Entry 8SR2 (electron microscopy, 2.36 A resolution); this record covers chains E and F of the 9 polymer chains in the assembly.

# Chain E
Name: Particulate methane monooxygenase alpha subunit
Source organism: Methylococcus capsulatus str. Bath
Notes: EC 1.14.18.3
UniProtKB: G1UBD1 (PMOB_METCA); residues 1-414 here = UniProt positions 1-414
Chain sequence (414 residues; each row starts with the number of its first residue):
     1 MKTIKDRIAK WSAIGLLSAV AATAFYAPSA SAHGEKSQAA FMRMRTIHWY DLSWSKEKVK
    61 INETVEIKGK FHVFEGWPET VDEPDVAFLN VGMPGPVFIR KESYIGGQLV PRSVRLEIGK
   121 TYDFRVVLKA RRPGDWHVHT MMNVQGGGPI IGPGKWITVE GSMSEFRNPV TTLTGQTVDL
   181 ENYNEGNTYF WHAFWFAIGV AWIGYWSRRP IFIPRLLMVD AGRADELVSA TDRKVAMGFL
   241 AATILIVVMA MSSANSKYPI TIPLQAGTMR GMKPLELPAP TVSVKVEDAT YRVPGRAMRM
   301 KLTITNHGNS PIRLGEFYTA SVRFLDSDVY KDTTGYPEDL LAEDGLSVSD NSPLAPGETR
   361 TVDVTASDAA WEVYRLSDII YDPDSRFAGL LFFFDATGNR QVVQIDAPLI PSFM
Unresolved in the structure: 1-32
Ion coordination: Cu ion site 1: His33, His137, His139; Cu ion site 2: His48, His72
Residues lining bound ligands: diundecyl phosphatidyl choline (PLC): Ile244, Val248, Met251, Asn255, Thr261
Swiss-Prot annotation at these positions:
  - binding site (Cu cation): His33, His48, His72, His137, His139

# Chain F
Name: Particulate methane monooxygenase beta subunit
Source organism: Methylococcus capsulatus str. Bath
Notes: EC 1.14.18.3
UniProtKB: Q607G3 (PMOA_METCA); residues 1-247 here = UniProt positions 1-247
Chain sequence (247 residues; numbered 1 to 247; the number before each row is that of its first residue):
     1 MSAAQSAVRS HAEAVQVSRT IDWMALFVVF FVIVGSYHIH AMLTMGDWDF WSDWKDRRLW
    61 VTVTPIVLVT FPAAVQSYLW ERYRLPWGAT VCVLGLLLGE WINRYFNFWG WTYFPINFVF
   121 PASLVPGAII LDTVLMLSGS YLFTAIVGAM GWGLIFYPGN WPIIAPLHVP VEYNGMLMSI
   181 ADIQGYNYVR TGTPEYIRMV EKGTLRTFGK DVAPVSAFFS AFMSILIYFM WHFIGRWFSN
   241 ERFLQST
Unresolved in the structure: 1-6
Residues lining bound ligands:
  - 1,2-didecanoyl-sn-glycero-3-phosphocholine (P1O), molecule 1: Ser138, Gly139, Ser140, Phe143
  - 1,2-didecanoyl-sn-glycero-3-phosphocholine (P1O), molecule 2: Ser140, Leu142, Phe143, Ile146
  - 1,2-didecanoyl-sn-glycero-3-phosphocholine (P1O), molecule 3: Tyr141, Leu142, Phe229, His232, Phe233, Arg236
  - 1,2-didecanoyl-sn-glycero-3-phosphocholine (P1O), molecule 4: Trp237, Arg242, Phe243, Leu244, Ser246, Thr247
  - diundecyl phosphatidyl choline (PLC), molecule 1: Thr44, Val67, Met199, Met223
  - diundecyl phosphatidyl choline (PLC), molecule 2: Arg57, Ile130, Gly151, Leu154, Ile155, Tyr157, Pro158, Trp161, Ala213, Pro214, Ala217, Phe218
  - diundecyl phosphatidyl choline (PLC), molecule 3: Leu59, Val63, Ile66, Val67, Met199, Thr204, Phe219, Met223, Ile227
  - diundecyl phosphatidyl choline (PLC), molecule 4: Met150, Gly209, Lys210, Asp211, Pro214, Val215, Phe218

# Interface between chain E and chain F
Contacting residue pairs (177; chain E residue first):
  Val86(E) - Tyr196(F)  hydrophobic
  Phe88(E) - Pro194(F)  hydrophobic
  Phe88(E) - Glu195(F)
  Phe88(E) - Tyr196(F)  hydrophobic
  Asn90(E) - Val189(F)
  Asn90(E) - Arg190(F)  hydrogen bond (side chain-backbone)
  Asn90(E) - Thr191(F)  hydrogen bond (side chain-backbone)
  Val91(E) - Val189(F)
  Val91(E) - Thr191(F)
  Gly92(E) - Thr191(F)
  Met93(E) - Thr191(F)  hydrogen bond (backbone-side chain)
  Pro96(E) - Tyr113(F)
  Pro96(E) - Phe114(F)  hydrophobic
  Phe98(E) - Val189(F)
  Ile99(E) - Asn187(F)
  Arg100(E) - Gly185(F)
  Arg100(E) - Tyr186(F)  hydrogen bond (side chain-backbone)
  Arg100(E) - Asn187(F)  hydrogen bond (backbone-side chain)
  Arg100(E) - Val189(F)
  Lys101(E) - Tyr173(F)  hydrogen bond (backbone-side chain)
  Lys101(E) - Tyr186(F)
  Glu102(E) - Asn174(F)
  Glu102(E) - Tyr186(F)
  Ser103(E) - Tyr186(F)  hydrogen bond
  Leu109(E) - Asn174(F)
  Leu109(E) - Tyr186(F)
  Pro111(E) - Met176(F)  hydrophobic
  Pro111(E) - Met178(F)  hydrophobic
  Pro111(E) - Tyr186(F)  hydrophobic
  Pro111(E) - Glu195(F)
  Arg112(E) - Met176(F)
  Arg112(E) - Glu195(F)
  Ser113(E) - Glu195(F)  hydrogen bond (backbone-side chain)
  Ser113(E) - Tyr196(F)
  Arg131(E) - Trp109(F)
  Arg131(E) - Tyr113(F)  hydrogen bond (side chain-backbone)
  Arg131(E) - Pro115(F)
  Arg131(E) - Tyr188(F)
  Arg132(E) - Tyr113(F)
  Met141(E) - Thr191(F)
  Asn143(E) - Pro194(F)
  Asn143(E) - Tyr196(F)
  Val144(E) - Tyr196(F)  hydrogen bond (backbone-side chain)
  Gln145(E) - Tyr196(F)
  Met163(E) - Tyr113(F)  hydrophobic
  Asn168(E) - Asn187(F)  hydrogen bond
  Asn168(E) - Tyr188(F)
  Val170(E) - Val171(F)  hydrophobic
  Thr171(E) - Val171(F)
  Thr172(E) - Val169(F)
  Thr172(E) - Pro170(F)
  Thr172(E) - Val171(F)
  Thr172(E) - Ile180(F)
  Leu173(E) - Pro170(F)  hydrogen bond (backbone-backbone)
  Leu173(E) - Val171(F)
  Leu173(E) - Glu172(F)
  Leu173(E) - Leu177(F)  hydrophobic
  Thr174(E) - Val169(F)
  Leu180(E) - Asn117(F)  hydrogen bond (backbone-side chain)
  Leu180(E) - Ile180(F)  hydrophobic
  Leu180(E) - Ile183(F)  hydrophobic
  Leu180(E) - Gln184(F)
  Leu180(E) - Asn187(F)
  Leu180(E) - Tyr188(F)  hydrogen bond (backbone-side chain)
  Glu181(E) - Tyr188(F)  hydrogen bond
  Asn182(E) - Asn117(F)
  Tyr183(E) - Asn117(F)  hydrogen bond (backbone-side chain)
  Tyr183(E) - Pro166(F)  hydrogen bond (side chain-backbone)
  Tyr183(E) - Leu167(F)  hydrophobic
  Tyr183(E) - Ile180(F)  hydrophobic
  Asn184(E) - Ile163(F)  hydrogen bond (side chain-backbone)
  Asn184(E) - Pro166(F)
  Asn184(E) - Leu167(F)
  Asn187(E) - Pro162(F)  hydrogen bond (side chain-backbone)
  Asn187(E) - Ile163(F)
  Asn187(E) - Pro166(F)
  Thr188(E) - Phe120(F)
  Thr188(E) - Ile163(F)
  Tyr189(E) - Trp101(F)  hydrophobic
  Tyr189(E) - Tyr105(F)
  Tyr189(E) - Ile116(F)
  Trp191(E) - Pro162(F)
  Trp191(E) - Ile163(F)  hydrophobic
  His192(E) - Leu97(F)
  His192(E) - Trp101(F)  hydrogen bond
  His192(E) - Pro121(F)  hydrogen bond (side chain-backbone)
  His192(E) - Ala122(F)
  His192(E) - Ser123(F)
  Trp195(E) - Ser123(F)
  Trp195(E) - Val125(F)
  Trp195(E) - Pro126(F)  hydrophobic
  Phe196(E) - Leu94(F)
  Phe196(E) - Leu98(F)
  Gly199(E) - Thr90(F)
  Gly199(E) - Leu94(F)
  Val200(E) - Leu94(F)
  Trp202(E) - Pro86(F)  hydrogen bond (side chain-backbone)
  Trp202(E) - Trp87(F)
  Trp202(E) - Thr90(F)
  Trp202(E) - Asp132(F)
  Ile203(E) - Trp87(F)  hydrophobic
  Ile203(E) - Thr90(F)
  Ile203(E) - Val91(F)  hydrophobic
  Ile203(E) - Leu94(F)  hydrophobic
  Trp206(E) - Pro86(F)
  Trp206(E) - Trp87(F)
  Trp206(E) - Met136(F)  hydrophobic
  Ser207(E) - Arg19(F)  hydrogen bond (backbone-side chain)
  Arg208(E) - Arg19(F)  hydrogen bond (backbone-side chain)
  Arg209(E) - Arg19(F)  hydrogen bond (backbone-side chain)
  Pro210(E) - Arg19(F)
  Pro210(E) - Asp22(F)
  Ile211(E) - Arg19(F)
  Ile211(E) - Asp22(F)  hydrogen bond (backbone-side chain)
  Ile211(E) - Leu85(F)
  Ile211(E) - Trp87(F)  hydrophobic
  Phe212(E) - Asp22(F)  hydrogen bond (backbone-side chain)
  Phe212(E) - Ala25(F)  hydrophobic
  Phe212(E) - Leu26(F)
  Phe212(E) - Tyr83(F)
  Ile213(E) - Ile21(F)  hydrophobic
  Ile213(E) - Asp22(F)
  Pro214(E) - Ser18(F)
  Arg215(E) - Tyr83(F)  hydrogen bond (side chain-backbone)
  Arg215(E) - Arg84(F)  hydrogen bond (side chain-backbone)
  Arg215(E) - Leu85(F)
  Leu216(E) - Arg82(F)
  Leu216(E) - Tyr83(F)  hydrophobic
  Val219(E) - Glu81(F)
  Val219(E) - Arg82(F)
  Val219(E) - Tyr83(F)
  Val219(E) - Arg84(F)
  Asp220(E) - Arg82(F)  salt bridge
  Leu227(E) - Arg84(F)
  Val228(E) - Arg84(F)
  Arg233(E) - Met136(F)
  Arg233(E) - Leu137(F)
  Ala236(E) - Thr133(F)
  Ala236(E) - Met136(F)  hydrophobic
  Ala236(E) - Leu137(F)
  Met237(E) - Leu137(F)  hydrophobic
  Leu240(E) - Ile130(F)  hydrophobic
  Leu240(E) - Thr133(F)
  Thr243(E) - Pro126(F)
  Thr243(E) - Ile129(F)
  Val247(E) - Pro126(F)  hydrophobic
  Val247(E) - Ile155(F)  hydrophobic
  Val247(E) - Pro158(F)  hydrophobic
  Val247(E) - Gly159(F)
  Ala250(E) - Pro162(F)  hydrophobic
  Met251(E) - Pro158(F)  hydrophobic
  Met251(E) - Trp161(F)
  Ala254(E) - Trp161(F)
  Ala254(E) - Pro162(F)  hydrophobic
  Asn255(E) - Trp161(F)  hydrogen bond
  Tyr258(E) - Pro166(F)  hydrophobic
  Ile260(E) - Pro170(F)
  Thr261(E) - His168(F)
  Ile262(E) - His168(F)  hydrogen bond (backbone-backbone)
  Ile262(E) - Pro170(F)  hydrophobic
  Ile262(E) - Leu177(F)  hydrophobic
  Ile262(E) - Ser179(F)
  Pro263(E) - Arg57(F)
  Leu264(E) - Asp53(F)
  Leu264(E) - Lys55(F)
  Leu264(E) - Asp56(F)
  Leu264(E) - His168(F)
  Leu264(E) - Ser179(F)
  Leu264(E) - Ala181(F)  hydrophobic
  Leu264(E) - Asp182(F)
  Gln265(E) - Leu177(F)
  Gln265(E) - Met178(F)
  Gln265(E) - Asp182(F)  hydrogen bond (backbone-side chain)
  Gln265(E) - Arg198(F)  hydrogen bond (backbone-side chain)
  Ala266(E) - Glu195(F)
  Ala266(E) - Arg198(F)
  Ala266(E) - Val200(F)  hydrophobic
Interface residues without a listed pair, chain E (91 interface residues in all): Gly95, Tyr104, Val110, Val178, Glu185, Ile198, Ala224, Asp232, Phe239, Ile244, Gly267, Met269
Interface residues without a listed pair, chain F (86 interface residues in all): Trp23, Ser52, Trp54, Trp80, Val134, Ala165, Glu201, Lys202

# In short
The interface between chain E and chain F involves 91 residues on one side and 86 on the other, with 33
hydrogen bonds and 1 salt bridge. Polar pairs include Asp220(E)-Arg82(F), Asn90(E)-Arg190(F) and
Asn90(E)-Thr191(F).
Here chain E is Particulate methane monooxygenase alpha subunit and chain F is Particulate methane
monooxygenase beta subunit, both from Methylococcus capsulatus str. Bath. Entry 8SR2 (particulate methane
monooxygenase incubated with 4,4,4-trifluorobutanol) was determined by electron microscopy together with 8SR5,
8SQW, 8SR1, 8SR4 and 8OYI from the same study.
